PDB entry 6FKF | electron microscopy, 3.15 A resolution | chains A and p of the 26 polymer chains in the assembly

# Chain A
Molecule: ATP synthase subunit alpha, chloroplastic
Organism: Spinacia oleracea
Notes: EC 3.6.3.14
UniProtKB: P06450 (ATPA_SPIOL); numbering as in UniProt (aligned over 1-507)
Chain sequence (507 residues; each row starts with the number of its first residue):
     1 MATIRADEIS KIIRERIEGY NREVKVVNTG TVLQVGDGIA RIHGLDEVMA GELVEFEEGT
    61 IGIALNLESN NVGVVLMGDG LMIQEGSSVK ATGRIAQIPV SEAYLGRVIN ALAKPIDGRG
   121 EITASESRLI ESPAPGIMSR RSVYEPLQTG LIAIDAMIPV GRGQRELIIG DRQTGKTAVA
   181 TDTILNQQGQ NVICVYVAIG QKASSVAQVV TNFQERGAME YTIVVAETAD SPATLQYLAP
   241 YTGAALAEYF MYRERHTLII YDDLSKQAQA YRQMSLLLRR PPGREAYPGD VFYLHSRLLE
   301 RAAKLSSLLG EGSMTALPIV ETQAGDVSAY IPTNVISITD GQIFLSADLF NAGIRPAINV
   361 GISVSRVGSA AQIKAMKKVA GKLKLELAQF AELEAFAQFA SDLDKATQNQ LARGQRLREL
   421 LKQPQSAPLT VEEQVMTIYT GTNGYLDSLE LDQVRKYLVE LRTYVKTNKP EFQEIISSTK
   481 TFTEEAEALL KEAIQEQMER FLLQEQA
Unresolved in the structure: 1-2, 505-507
Metal / ion sites: Mg2+: T177 (together with ATP)
Small-molecule neighbours: ATP (adenosine-5'-triphosphate): R172, Q173, T174, G175, K176, T177, A178, D263, F350, R355, P356, Q423, P424, Q425
UniProt features mapped onto this chain:
  - binding site (ATP): G170 to T177
  - site: S363 (Required for activity)
From the paper describing this entry:
  - conformationally variable residues (side-chain flip): R366

# Chain p
Molecule: ATP synthase subunit b', chloroplastic
Organism: Spinacia oleracea
UniProtKB: P31853 (ATPX_SPIOL); numbering as in UniProt (aligned over 1-222)
Chain sequence (222 residues; each row starts with the number of its first residue):
     1 MANMLVASSS KTLPTTTTTT ITPKPKFPLL KTPLLKLSPP QLPPLKHLNL SVLKSAAITA
    61 TPLTLSFLLP YPSLAEEIEK ASLFDFNLTL PIIMAEFLFL MFALDKIYYT PLGDFMDKRD
   121 ASIKEQLSGV KDTSSEVKQL EEQANAVMRA ARAEISAALN KMKKETQLEV EAKLAEGRKK
   181 IEVELQEALG SLEQQKEDTI KSLDSQISAL SDDIVKKVLP VS
Unresolved in the structure: 1-77, 221-222

# Interface between chain A and chain p
Residue-residue contacts (24; chain A residue first):
  T3(A) - L192(p)
  T3(A) - Q195(p)
  R5(A) - L192(p)
  R5(A) - Q195(p)
  R5(A) - K196(p)
  R5(A) - T199(p)
  A6(A) - T199(p)
  A6(A) - L203(p)
  A6(A) - Q206(p)
  I9(A) - L203(p)  hydrophobic
  S10(A) - Q206(p)
  I13(A) - L210(p)  hydrophobic
  R14(A) - A209(p)
  R14(A) - D213(p)
  I17(A) - D213(p)
  I17(A) - I214(p)  hydrophobic
  I17(A) - K217(p)
  R500(A) - R152(p)
  L502(A) - R149(p)
  L503(A) - M148(p)  hydrophobic
  L503(A) - R149(p)  hydrogen bond (backbone-side chain)
  L503(A) - R152(p)
  Q504(A) - R149(p)
  Q504(A) - R152(p)
The authors on this interface:
  - interface residues, chain A: A6(A)

# Overview
12 residues of chain A and 14 residues of chain p are in contact; the contacts include 1 hydrogen bond. Its
one hydrogen-bonded contact is L503(A)-R149(p). Ligands of chain A: ATP. From UniProt: 8 ATP-binding residues
on chain A. The paper reports the interface residue A6(A); conformational variability at R366(A).
Chain A is ATP synthase subunit alpha, chloroplastic and chain p is ATP synthase subunit b', chloroplastic,
both from Spinacia oleracea; the structure, Chloroplast F1Fo conformation 1, was determined by electron
microscopy (same publication as 6FKH and 6FKI).
